6SQN - chains A and C of the 6 polymer chains in the assembly; structure by X-ray diffraction, 2.05 A resolution.

[Chain A (and C)]
Molecule: U1 small nuclear ribonucleoprotein A
Source organism: Homo sapiens
Notes: chain C of this document is another copy of the same molecule, construct and numbering; everything in this record applies to it too
UniProtKB: P09012 (SNRPA_HUMAN); numbering as in UniProt (aligned over 2-98)
Chain sequence (97 residues; numbered 2 to 98; the number before each row is that of its first residue):
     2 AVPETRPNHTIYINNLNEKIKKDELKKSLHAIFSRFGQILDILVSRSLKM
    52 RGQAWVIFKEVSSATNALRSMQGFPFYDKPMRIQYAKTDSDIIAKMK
Disordered / not traced: 98 (chain C: 2, 98)
Differences from the reference sequence: engineered mutation His31 (Tyr in P09012), Arg36 (Gln in P09012), Trp56 (Phe in P09012)
Swiss-Prot annotation at these positions:
  - modified residue: Ala2 (N-acetylalanine), Lys60 (N6-acetyllysine)
  - mutagenesis: Thr11 (T11V: Abolishes RNA binding), Tyr13 (Y13F: Substantially reduces RNA binding), Asn15 (N15V: Abolishes RNA binding), Asn16 (N16V: Substantially reduces RNA binding), Arg52 (R52Q: Abolishes RNA binding)

[Interface between chain A and chain C]
Residue-residue contacts - 24 pairs, chain A then chain C:
  Val3(A) - Ser29(C)
  Val3(A) - Ile33(C)  hydrophobic
  Pro4(A) - Ile33(C)  hydrophobic
  Pro4(A) - Met72(C)  hydrophobic
  Pro4(A) - Phe75(C)  hydrophobic
  Thr6(A) - Ala32(C)  hydrogen bond (side chain-backbone)
  Thr6(A) - Ile33(C)  hydrogen bond (side chain-backbone)
  Thr6(A) - Arg36(C)
  Thr6(A) - Phe37(C)
  Arg7(A) - Arg36(C)
  Leu69(A) - Ser71(C)
  Arg70(A) - Asn67(C)
  Arg70(A) - Arg70(C)
  Arg70(A) - Ser71(C)
  Gln73(A) - Arg70(C)
  Gln73(A) - Ser71(C)  hydrogen bond (side chain-backbone)
  Gln73(A) - Met72(C)
  Gln73(A) - Gln73(C)
  Arg83(A) - Gly74(C)  hydrogen bond (side chain-backbone)
  Arg83(A) - Phe75(C)
  Arg83(A) - Pro76(C)
  Ile84(A) - Met72(C)
  Ile84(A) - Phe75(C)
  Gln85(A) - Phe75(C)
Also at the interface, not in a pair above, chain C (14 interface residues in all): Phe77

[Summary]
Chain A and chain C form an interface of 10 and 14 residues respectively, with 4 hydrogen bonds. Among the
polar pairs are Thr6(A)-Ala32(C), Thr6(A)-Ile33(C) and Gln73(A)-Ser71(C). UniProt lists 5 mutagenesis sites on
chain A.
Chain A and chain C are both U1 small nuclear ribonucleoprotein A (Homo sapiens); the structure, Structure of
the U1A variant A1-98 Y31H/Q36R/F56W triple mutant co-crystallized with RNA, was determined by X-ray
diffraction together with 6SQQ, 6SQT, 6SQV and 6SR7 from the same study.
